PDB entry 5WBD | X-ray diffraction, 1.50 A resolution | chain A

# Chain A
Protein: Streptavidin
From: Streptomyces avidinii
UniProt: P22629 (SAV_STRAV); residues 14-159 here correspond to UniProt positions 38-183 (UniProt number = residue number + 24)
Chain sequence (159 residues; numbered 1 to 159; the number before each row is that of its first residue):
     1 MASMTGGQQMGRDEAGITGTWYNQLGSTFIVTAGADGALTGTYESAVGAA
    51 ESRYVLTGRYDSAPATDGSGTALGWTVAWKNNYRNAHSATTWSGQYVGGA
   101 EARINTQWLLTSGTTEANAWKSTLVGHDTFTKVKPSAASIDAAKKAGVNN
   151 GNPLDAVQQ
Not modelled in the structure: 1-9, 135-159
Sequence notes: expression tag (1-13); engineered mutation A49 (Asn73 in P22629)
Small-molecule neighbours: SI7 ([N-(2-{bis[2-(pyridin-2-yl-kappaN)ethyl]amino-kappaN}ethyl)-5-(2-oxohexahydro-1H-thieno[3,4-d]imidazol-4-yl)pentanamide](hydroxy)copper): N23, L25, S27, Y43, S45, V47, G48, A49, A50, W79, R84, A86, S88, T90, W92, W108, L110, S112, W120, K121, L124, D128
UniProt features mapped onto this chain:
  - motif: R59 to D61 (Cell attachment site)
  - binding site (biotin): Y43, Y54, W92, W108, W120
Reported in the primary citation:
  - mutagenesis - N49A: unchanged stability
  - mutagenesis - N49A: unchanged catalytic activity
  - mutagenesis - S88A (20 min): decreased stability

# Overview
Chain A binds compound SI7. UniProt lists 5 biotin-binding residues. The paper reports that S88A reduces
stability; N49A leaves stability unchanged.
Chain A is Streptavidin (Streptomyces avidinii); the structure, Peroxide Activation Regulated by Hydrogen
Bonds within Artificial Cu Proteins - N49A, was determined by X-ray diffraction (same publication as 5WBA,
5WBB and 6ANX).
